8Y3X - chains C and D of the 5 polymer chains in the assembly; structure by electron microscopy, 3.11 A resolution.

Chain C (and D):
Protein: Cell division protein FtsX
Organism: Escherichia coli
Notes: chain D of this document is another copy of the same molecule, construct and numbering; everything in this record applies to it too
Reference sequence: P0AC30 (FTSX_ECOLI); residues 11-362 here correspond to UniProt positions 1-352 (UniProt number = residue number - 10)
Sequence (352 residues; each row starts with the number of its first residue):
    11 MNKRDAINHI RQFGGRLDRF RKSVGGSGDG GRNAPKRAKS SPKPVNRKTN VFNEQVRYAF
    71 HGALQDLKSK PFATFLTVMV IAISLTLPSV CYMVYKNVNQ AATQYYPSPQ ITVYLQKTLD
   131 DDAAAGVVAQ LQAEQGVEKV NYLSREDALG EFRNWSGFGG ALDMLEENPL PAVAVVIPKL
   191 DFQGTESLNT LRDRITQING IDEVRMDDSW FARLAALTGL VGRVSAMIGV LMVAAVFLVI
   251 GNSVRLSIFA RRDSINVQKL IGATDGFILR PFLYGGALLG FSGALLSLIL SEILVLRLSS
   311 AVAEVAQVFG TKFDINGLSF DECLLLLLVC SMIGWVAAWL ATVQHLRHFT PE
Not modelled in the structure: 11-62, 362

Interface between chain C and chain D:
Contacting residue pairs - 30 pairs, chain C then chain D:
  Ala83(C) with Arg255(D)
  Leu86(C) with Leu248(D), hydrophobic; Arg255(D)
  Thr87(C) with Asn252(D), hydrogen bond
  Val90(C) with Val249(D), hydrophobic
  Ile93(C) with Leu241(D); Ala245(D), hydrophobic; Leu248(D), hydrophobic
  Thr96(C) with Leu241(D)
  Leu97(C) with Leu241(D), hydrophobic
  Ala222(C) with Val318(D); Phe319(D)
  Arg223(C) with Phe319(D)
  Leu230(C) with Val312(D), hydrophobic
  Met237(C) with Leu304(D), hydrophobic
  Ile238(C) with Leu97(D)
  Leu241(C) with Thr96(D); Leu97(D), hydrophobic; Leu304(D), hydrophobic
  Ala245(C) with Ile93(D), hydrophobic
  Leu248(C) with Leu86(D), hydrophobic; Val90(D), hydrophobic
  Asn252(C) with Leu86(D); Thr87(D); Ser253(D)
  Arg255(C) with Phe82(D)
  Leu256(C) with Leu256(D), hydrophobic
  Phe259(C) with Ala260(D), hydrophobic
  Leu308(C) with Val234(D), hydrophobic
  Val315(C) with Ala226(D), hydrophobic
Interface residues without a listed pair, chain C (31 interface residues in all): Met89, Cys101, Ala225, Ala226, Met242, Val249, Ser253, Ala260, Leu304, Phe319
Interface residues without a listed pair, chain D (29 interface residues in all): Val100, Arg223, Met237, Ile238, Ala244, Phe259, Val315

Summary:
The interface between chain C and chain D involves 31 residues on one side and 29 on the other; the contacts
include 1 hydrogen bond. The hydrogen-bonded pair is Thr87(C)-Asn252(D).
Both chains are Cell division protein FtsX (Escherichia coli). Entry 8Y3X (Cell divisome sPG hydrolysis
machinery FtsEX-EnvC) was determined by electron microscopy (same publication as 8X61).
